8G6U - chains B and C of the 18 polymer chains in the assembly; structure by electron microscopy, 3.16 A resolution.

[Chain B]
Name: CRF-1_AE T/F100 HIV-1 gp41
Source organism: Human immunodeficiency virus 1
UniProt: A0A6C0ZY47 (A0A6C0ZY47_9HIV1); residues 512-664 here correspond to UniProt positions 513-665 (UniProt number = residue number + 1)
Sequence (155 residues; each row starts with the number of its first residue):
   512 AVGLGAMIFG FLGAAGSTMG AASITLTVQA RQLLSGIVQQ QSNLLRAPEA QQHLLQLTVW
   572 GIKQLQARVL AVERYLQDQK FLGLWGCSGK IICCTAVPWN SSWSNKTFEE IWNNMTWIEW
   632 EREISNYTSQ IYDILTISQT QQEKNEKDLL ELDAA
Disordered / not traced: 512-520, 546-567, 663-666
Differences from the reference sequence: conflict Pro559 (Ile560 in A0A6C0ZY47), Cys605 (Thr606 in A0A6C0ZY47); expression tag (665-666)
Disulfides: Cys598-Cys604
Glycans and other covalent adducts: N-acetylglucosamine (NAG) linked to Asn611, Asn616, Asn625; glycan linked to Asn637

[Chain C]
Name: Heavy chain of 8ANC195
Source organism: Homo sapiens
Sequence (238 residues; each row starts with the number of its first residue; note: 1 number in that range is skipped by the numbering (no residue carries it; nothing is unmodelled there); a row labelled like 77A-77D holds insertion residues (77A, then the next letters in order)):
     1 QIHLVQSGTE VKKPGSSVTV SCKAYGVNTF GLYAV
   35A N
    36 WVRQAPGQSL EYIGQIW
    54 RWKSSASHHF RGRVLISAVD LTGS
77A-77D SPPI
    78 SSLEI
82A-82C KNL
    83 TSDDTAVYFC TTTSTYDR
100A-100L WSGLHHDGVMAF
   101 SSWGQGTLIS VSAASTKGPS VFPLAPSSKS TSGGTAALGC LVKDYFPEPV TVSWNSGALT
   161 SGVHTFPAVL QSSGLYSLSS VVTVPSSSLG TQTYICNVNH KPSNTKVDKR VEPKSCDKT
Disordered / not traced: 112-219
Disulfides: Cys22-Cys92

[Interface between chain B and chain C]
Pairs across the interface - 8 pairs, chain B then chain C:
  Ile629(B) - Arg100(C)
  Glu630(B) - Asp100G(C)
  Glu632(B) - Trp100A(C)
  Arg633(B) - Arg100(C)
  Arg633(B) - Trp100A(C)
  Arg633(B) - His100F(C)
  Arg633(B) - Asp100G(C)  salt bridge
  Glu634(B) - His100F(C)  salt bridge
Also at the interface, not in a pair above, chain B (6 interface residues in all): Ser636
Also at the interface, not in a pair above, chain C (5 interface residues in all): His100E

[Summary]
The interface between chain B and chain C involves 6 residues on one side and 5 on the other; the contacts
include 2 salt bridges. Polar pairs include Arg633(B)-Asp100G(C) and Glu634(B)-His100F(C). N-acetylglucosamine
is covalently linked to Asn611(B), Asn616(B) and Asn625(B).
Here chain B is CRF-1_AE T/F100 HIV-1 gp41 (Human immunodeficiency virus 1) and chain C is Heavy chain of
8ANC195 (Homo sapiens). Entry 8G6U (Cryo-EM structure of T/F100 SOSIP.664 HIV-1 Env trimer with LMHS mutations
in complex with 8ANC195 and ...) was determined by electron microscopy, deposited together with 8DOK and 8CZZ.
